6O7W - chains D and E of the 31 polymer chains in the assembly; structure by electron microscopy, 7.00 A resolution (low resolution: residue-level contacts below are approximate; hydrogen-bond / salt-bridge calls are withheld).

== Chain D ==
Protein: V-type proton ATPase subunit B
Source organism: Saccharomyces cerevisiae (strain ATCC 204508 / S288c)
UniProtKB: P16140 (VATB_YEAST); residues 1-517 here = UniProt positions 1-517
Chain sequence (517 residues; row label = number of the first residue in the row):
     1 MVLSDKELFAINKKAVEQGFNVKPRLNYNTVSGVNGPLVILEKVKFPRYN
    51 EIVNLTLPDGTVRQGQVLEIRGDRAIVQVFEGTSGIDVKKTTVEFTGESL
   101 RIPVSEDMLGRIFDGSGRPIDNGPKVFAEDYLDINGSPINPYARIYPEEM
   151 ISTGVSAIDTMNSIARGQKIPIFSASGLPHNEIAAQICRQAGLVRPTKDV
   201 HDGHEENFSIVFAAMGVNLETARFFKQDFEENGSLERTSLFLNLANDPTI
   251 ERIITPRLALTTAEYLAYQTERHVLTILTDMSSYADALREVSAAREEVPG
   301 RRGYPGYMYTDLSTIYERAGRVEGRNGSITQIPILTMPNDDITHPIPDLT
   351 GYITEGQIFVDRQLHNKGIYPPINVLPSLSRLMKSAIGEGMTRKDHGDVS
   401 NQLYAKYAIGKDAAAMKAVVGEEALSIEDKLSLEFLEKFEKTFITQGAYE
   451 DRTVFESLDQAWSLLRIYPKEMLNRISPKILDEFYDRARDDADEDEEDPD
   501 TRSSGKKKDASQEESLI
Disordered / not traced: 1-28, 486-517
Curated features (UniProtKB/Swiss-Prot):
  - binding site (ATP): Arg-381
  - modified residue (Phosphoserine): Ser-4, Ser-137, Ser-503, Ser-504, Ser-511, Ser-515
  - cross-link (Glycyl lysine isopeptide (Lys-Gly)): Lys-14 (interchain with G-Cter in ubiquitin), Lys-508 (interchain with G-Cter in ubiquitin)

== Chain E ==
Protein: Vacuolar ATP synthase catalytic subunit A
Source organism: Saccharomyces cerevisiae (strain RM11-1a)
UniProtKB: B3LH69 (B3LH69_YEAS1); residues 0-616 here correspond to UniProt positions 1-617 (UniProt number = residue number + 1)
Chain sequence (639 residues; each row starts with the number of its first residue; numbering starts at 0):
     0 MAGAIENARKEIKRISLEDHAESEYGAIYSVSGPVVIAENMIGCAMYELV
    50 KVGHDNLVGEVIRIDGDKATIQVYEETAGLTVGDPVLRTGKPLSVELGPG
   100 LMETIYDGIQRPLKAIKEESQSIYIPRGIDTPALDRTIKWQFTPGKFQVG
   150 DHISGGDIYGSVFENSLISSHKILLPPRSRGTITWIAPAGEYTLDEKILE
   200 VEFDGKKSDFTLYHTWPVRVPRPVTEKLSADYPLLTGQRVLDALFPCVQG
   250 GTTCIPGAFGCGKTVISQSLSKYSNSDAIIYVGCGERGNEMAEVLMEFPE
   300 LYTEMSGTKEPIMKRTTLVANTSNMPVAAREASIYTGITLAEYFRDQGKN
   350 VSMIADSSSRWAEALREISGRLGEMPADQGFPAYLGAKLASFYERAGKAV
   400 ALGSPDRTGSVSIVAAVSPAGGDFSDPVTTATLGITQVFWGLDKKLAQRK
   450 HFPSINTSVSYSKYTNVLNKFYDSNYPEFPVLRDRMKEILSNAEELEQVV
   500 QLVGKSALSDSDKITLDVATLIKEDFLQQNGYSTYDAFCPIWKTFDMMRA
   550 FISYHDEAQKAVANGANWSKLADSTGDVKHAVSSSKFFEPSRGEKEVHGE
   600 FEKLLSTMQERFAESTDDYKDHDGDYKDHDIDYKDDDDK
Disordered / not traced: 0-23, 617-638

== Interface between chain D and chain E ==
Pairs across the interface - 32 pairs, chain D then chain E:
  Ser-32(D) / Gly-65(E)
  Gly-33(D) / Ile-63(E)
  Val-34(D) / Arg-62(E)
  Val-34(D) / Ile-63(E)
  Gly-85(D) / Ala-44(E)
  Gly-85(D) / Met-45(E)
  Ile-86(D) / Cys-43(E)
  Asp-87(D) / Cys-43(E)
  Val-88(D) / Gly-42(E)
  Lys-89(D) / Gly-42(E)
  Ser-176(D) / Val-458(E)
  Gly-177(D) / Ser-457(E)
  Gly-177(D) / Val-458(E)
  Gly-177(D) / Ser-459(E)
  Gly-177(D) / Tyr-460(E)
  Leu-178(D) / Tyr-460(E)
  Ala-245(D) / Ala-389(E)
  Ala-245(D) / Ser-390(E)
  Asn-246(D) / Ser-390(E)
  Glu-290(D) / Ala-382(E)
  Ala-293(D) / Met-374(E)
  Ala-293(D) / Ala-382(E)
  Gly-303(D) / Ala-376(E)
  Asn-366(D) / Lys-486(E)
  Asn-366(D) / Glu-487(E)
  Asn-366(D) / Ser-490(E)
  Lys-367(D) / Asp-483(E)
  Lys-367(D) / Glu-487(E)
  Ala-418(D) / Ala-506(E)
  Ala-418(D) / Leu-507(E)
  Ala-418(D) / Ser-508(E)
  Val-419(D) / Ala-506(E)
Also at the interface, not in a pair above, chain D (26 interface residues in all): Ser-84, Pro-179, Leu-219, Arg-289, Arg-362, Gly-421
Also at the interface, not in a pair above, chain E (27 interface residues in all): Ile-41, Lys-226, Glu-393, Leu-432

== Overview ==
The interface between chain D and chain E involves 26 residues on one side and 27 on the other. Curated
annotation (UniProt) lists ATP-binding residue Arg-381(D) on chain D.
Chain D is V-type proton ATPase subunit B (Saccharomyces cerevisiae (strain ATCC 204508 / S288c)) and chain E
is Vacuolar ATP synthase catalytic subunit A (Saccharomyces cerevisiae (strain RM11-1a)); the structure,
Saccharomyces cerevisiae V-ATPase Stv1-V1VO State 2, was determined by electron microscopy, deposited together
with 6O7T, 6O7U, 6O7V and 6O7X.
